PDB entry 2J5E | X-ray diffraction, 3.10 A resolution | chain A

# Chain A
Protein: Epidermal growth factor receptor
Organism: Homo sapiens
Notes: EC 2.7.10.1; fragment: kinase domain, residues 696-1022
UniProtKB: P00533 (EGFR_HUMAN); residue numbers follow UniProt; this construct covers 696-1022
Chain sequence (327 residues; row label = number of the first residue in the row):
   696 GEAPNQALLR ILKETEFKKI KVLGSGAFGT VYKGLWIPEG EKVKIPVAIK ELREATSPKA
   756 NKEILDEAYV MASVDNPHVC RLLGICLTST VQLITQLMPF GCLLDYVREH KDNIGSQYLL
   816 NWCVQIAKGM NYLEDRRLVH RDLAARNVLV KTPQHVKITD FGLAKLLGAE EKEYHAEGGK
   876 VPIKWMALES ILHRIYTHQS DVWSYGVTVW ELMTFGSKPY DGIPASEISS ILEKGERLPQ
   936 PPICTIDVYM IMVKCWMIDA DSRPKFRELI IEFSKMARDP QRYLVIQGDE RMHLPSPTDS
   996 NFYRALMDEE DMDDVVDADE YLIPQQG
Unresolved in the structure: 986, 991-1004, 1021-1022
Modified positions: Cys-797 (s-{3-[(4-anilinoquinazolin-6-yl)amino]-3-oxopropyl}-L-cysteine; CY0)
Swiss-Prot annotation at these positions:
  - active site: Asp-837 (Proton acceptor)
  - binding site (ATP): Leu-718 to Val-726, Lys-745, Thr-790, Gln-791, Asp-855
  - site: Tyr-1016 (Important for interaction with PIK3C2B)
  - modified residue: Lys-745 (N6-(2-hydroxyisobutyryl)lysine), Tyr-869 (Phosphotyrosine), Ser-991 (Phosphoserine), Ser-995 (Phosphoserine), Tyr-998 (Phosphotyrosine), Tyr-1016 (Phosphotyrosine)
  - cross-link (Glycyl lysine isopeptide (Lys-Gly)): Lys-716 (interchain with G-Cter in ubiquitin), Lys-737 (interchain with G-Cter in ubiquitin), Lys-754 (interchain with G-Cter in ubiquitin), Lys-757 (interchain with G-Cter in ubiquitin), Lys-867 (interchain with G-Cter in ubiquitin), Lys-929 (interchain with G-Cter in ubiquitin), Lys-960 (interchain with G-Cter in ubiquitin), Lys-970 (interchain with G-Cter in ubiquitin)

# In short
From UniProt: active-site residue Asp-837 and 13 ATP-binding residues.
Chain A is Epidermal growth factor receptor (Homo sapiens); the structure, Crystal structure of EGFR kinase
domain in complex with an irreversible inhibitor 13-jab, was determined by X-ray diffraction, deposited
together with 2HWO, 2HWP and 2J5F.
